Entry 3UZS (X-ray diffraction, 4.52 A resolution (low resolution: residue-level contacts below are approximate; hydrogen-bond / salt-bridge calls are withheld)); this record covers chains A and C of the 4 polymer chains in the assembly.

Chain A:
Name: Beta-adrenergic receptor kinase 1
From: Bos taurus
Notes: EC 2.7.11.15
Reference sequence: P21146 (ARBK1_BOVIN); aligned to UniProt positions 1-681 over residues 1-681 (the alignment contains insertions or deletions, so no single offset holds)
Amino-acid sequence (689 residues; numbered 1 to 689; the number before each row is that of its first residue):
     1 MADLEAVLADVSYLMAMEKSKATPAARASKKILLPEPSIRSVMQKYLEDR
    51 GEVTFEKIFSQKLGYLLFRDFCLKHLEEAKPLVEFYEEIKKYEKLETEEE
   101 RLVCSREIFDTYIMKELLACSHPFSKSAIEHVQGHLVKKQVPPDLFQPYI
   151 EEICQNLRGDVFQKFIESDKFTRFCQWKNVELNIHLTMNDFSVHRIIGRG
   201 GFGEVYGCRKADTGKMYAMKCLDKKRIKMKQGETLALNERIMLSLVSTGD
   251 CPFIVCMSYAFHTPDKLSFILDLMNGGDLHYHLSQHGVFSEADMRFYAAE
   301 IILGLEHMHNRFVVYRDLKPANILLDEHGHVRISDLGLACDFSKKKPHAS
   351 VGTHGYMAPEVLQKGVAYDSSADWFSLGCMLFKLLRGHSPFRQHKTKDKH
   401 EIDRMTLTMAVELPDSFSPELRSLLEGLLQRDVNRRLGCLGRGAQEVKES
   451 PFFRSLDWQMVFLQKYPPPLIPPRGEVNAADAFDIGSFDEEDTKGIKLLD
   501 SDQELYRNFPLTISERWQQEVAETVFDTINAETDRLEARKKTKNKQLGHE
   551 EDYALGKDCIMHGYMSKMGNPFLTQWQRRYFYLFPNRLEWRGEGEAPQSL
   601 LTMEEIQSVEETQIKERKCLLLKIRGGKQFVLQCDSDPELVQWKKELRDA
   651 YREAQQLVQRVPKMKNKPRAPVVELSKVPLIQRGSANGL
Disordered / not traced: 1-28, 391-410, 476-489, 672-689
Differences from the reference sequence: engineered mutation Ala670 (Ser in P21146)
Ion coordination: Mg2+: Asp335 (shared with U50(C) of chain C)
From the paper describing this entry:
  - mutagenesis - D335A: abolished binding to C13
  - mutagenesis - H280A (211 +/- 55 nM): decreased binding to C13

Chain C:
Molecule: C13.28 RNA Aptamer
Sequence (28 nucleotides; numbered 41 to 68; the number before each row is that of its first residue):
    41 GGCAGACCAUACGGGAGAGAAACUUGCC
Disordered / not traced: 56-63
Ion coordination: Mg2+: U50 (shared with Asp335(A) of chain A)
From the paper describing this entry:
  - mutagenesis - G53U: abolished binding to GRK2
  - mutagenesis - A51C: abolished binding to Beta-adrenergic receptor kinase 1 (chain A)
  - contacts within the chain: C48-G54, C47-G55

How chain A and chain C interact:
Residue-residue contacts - 23 pairs, chain A then chain C:
  Ile197(A) with A51(C)
  Gly198(A) with A51(C)
  Arg199(A) with U50(C)
  Gly200(A) with U50(C); A51(C)
  Val205(A) with A51(C)
  Ala218(A) with A51(C)
  Lys220(A) with A51(C)
  Lys230(A) with C48(C)
  Val255(A) with A51(C)
  Asp272(A) with A51(C)
  Met274(A) with A51(C)
  Asp278(A) with C52(C)
  His280(A) with C52(C); G53(C); G54(C)
  Lys319(A) with C52(C)
  Ala321(A) with C52(C)
  Asn322(A) with C52(C)
  Leu324(A) with A51(C)
  Ser334(A) with A51(C)
  Asp335(A) with U50(C); A51(C)
Other interface residues (no listed pair), chain A (21 interface residues in all): Gly201, Leu273
Other interface residues (no listed pair), chain C (7 interface residues in all): A49

Summary:
21 residues of chain A and 7 residues of chain C are in contact. The Mg2+ site is built by Asp335(A) and
U50(C). From the paper: D335A of chain A abolishes binding to C13; contacts within the chain involving G54(C),
C48(C) and G55(C) among others; 4 substitutions were tested in all.
Here chain A is Beta-adrenergic receptor kinase 1 (Bos taurus) and chain C is C13.28 RNA Aptamer. Entry 3UZS
(Structure of the C13.28 RNA Aptamer Bound to the G Protein-Coupled Receptor Kinase 2-Heterotrimeric G Protein
...) was determined by X-ray diffraction (same publication as 3UZT).
